Entry 4Q4Z (X-ray diffraction, 2.90 A resolution); this record covers chains A and C of the 8 polymer chains in the assembly.

[Chain A]
Protein: DNA-directed RNA polymerase subunit alpha
From: Thermus thermophilus
Notes: EC 2.7.7.6
UniProt: Q9Z9H6 (RPOA_THETH); residues 1-315 here = UniProt positions 1-315
Chain sequence (315 residues; numbered 1 to 315; the number before each row is that of its first residue):
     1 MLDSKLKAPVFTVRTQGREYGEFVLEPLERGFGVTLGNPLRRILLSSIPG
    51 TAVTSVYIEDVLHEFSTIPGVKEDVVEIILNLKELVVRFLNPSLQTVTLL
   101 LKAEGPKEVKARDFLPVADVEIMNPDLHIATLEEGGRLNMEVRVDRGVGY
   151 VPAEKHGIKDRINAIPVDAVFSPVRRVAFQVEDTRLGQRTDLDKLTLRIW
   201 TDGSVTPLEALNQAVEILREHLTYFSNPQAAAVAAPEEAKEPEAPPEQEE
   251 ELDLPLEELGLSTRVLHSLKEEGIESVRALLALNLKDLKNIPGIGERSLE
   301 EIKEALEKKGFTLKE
Unresolved in the structure: 1-3, 235-315

[Chain C]
Protein: DNA-directed RNA polymerase subunit beta
From: Thermus thermophilus
Notes: EC 2.7.7.6
UniProt: Q8RQE9 (RPOB_THET8); numbering as in UniProt (aligned over 1-1119)
Chain sequence (1119 residues; each row starts with the number of its first residue):
     1 MEIKRFGRIREVIPLPPLTEIQVESYRRALQADVPPEKRENVGIQAAFRE
    51 TFPIEEEDKGKGGLVLDFLEYRLGEPPFPQDECREKDLTYQAPLYARLQL
   101 IHKDTGLIKEDEVFLGHIPLMTEDGSFIINGADRVIVSQIHRSPGVYFTP
   151 DPARPGRYIASIIPLPKRGPWIDLEVEPNGVVSMKVNKRKFPLVLLLRVL
   201 GYDQETLARELGAYGELVQGLMDESVFAMRPEEALIRLFTLLRPGDPPKR
   251 DKAVAYVYGLIADPRRYDLGEAGRYKAEEKLGIRLSGRTLARFEDGEFKD
   301 EVFLPTLRYLFALTAGVPGHEVDDIDHLGNRRIRTVGELMTDQFRVGLAR
   351 LARGVRERMLMGSEDSLTPAKLVNSRPLEAAIREFFSRSQLSQFKDETNP
   401 LSSLRHKRRISALGPGGLTRERAGFDVRDVHRTHYGRICPVETPEGANIG
   451 LITSLAAYARVDELGFIRTPYRRVVGGVVTDEVVYMTATEEDRYTIAQAN
   501 TPLEGNRIAAERVVARRKGEPVIVSPEEVEFMDVSPKQVFSVNTNLIPFL
   551 EHDDANRALMGSNMQTQAVPLIRAQAPVVMTGLEERVVRDSLAALYAEED
   601 GEVAKVDGNRIVVRYEDGRLVEYPLRRFYRSNQGTALDQRPRVVVGQRVR
   651 KGDLLADGPASENGFLALGQNVLVAIMPFDGYNFEDAIVISEELLKRDFY
   701 TSIHIERYEIEARDTKLGPERITRDIPHLSEAALRDLDEEGVVRIGAEVK
   751 PGDILVGRTSFKGESEPTPEERLLRSIFGEKARDVKDTSLRVPPGEGGIV
   801 VRTVRLRRGDPGVELKPGVREVVRVYVAQKRKLQVGDKLANRHGNKGVVA
   851 KILPVEDMPHLPDGTPVDVILNPLGVPSRMNLGQILETHLGLAGYFLGQR
   901 YISPIFDGAKEPEIKELLAQAFEVYFGKRKGEGFGVDKREVEVLRRAEKL
   951 GLVTPGKTPEEQLKELFLQGKVVLYDGRTGEPIEGPIVVGQMFIMKLYHM
  1001 VEDKMHARSTGPYSLITQQPLGGKAQFGGQRFGEMEVWALEAYGAAHTLQ
  1051 EMLTLKSDDIEGRNAAYEAIIKGEDVPEPSVPESFRVLVKELQALALDVQ
  1101 TLDEKDNPVDIFEGLASKR
Unresolved in the structure: 57-62, 1119
Small-molecule neighbours:
  - CMPcPP (2TM; 5'-O-[(S)-hydroxy{[(S)-hydroxy(phosphonooxy)phosphoryl]methyl}phosphoryl]cytidine): Glu-445, Arg-557, Arg-879
  - ATP (adenosine-5'-triphosphate): Gln-567, Lys-838, Lys-846, His-999, Lys-1004

[Interface between chain A and chain C]
Pairs across the interface - 81 pairs, chain A then chain C:
  Glu-22(A) / Phe-934(C)
  Val-34(A) / Arg-939(C)
  Val-34(A) / Thr-979(C)
  Asn-38(A) / Gly-977(C)  hydrogen bond (side chain-backbone)
  Asn-38(A) / Arg-978(C)
  Asn-38(A) / Thr-979(C)  hydrogen bond (side chain-backbone)
  Asn-38(A) / Gly-980(C)  hydrogen bond (side chain-backbone)
  Arg-41(A) / His-860(C)  hydrogen bond
  Arg-41(A) / Gly-864(C)
  Arg-42(A) / Glu-856(C)  hydrogen bond (side chain-backbone)
  Arg-42(A) / Asp-857(C)  salt bridge
  Arg-42(A) / Gly-977(C)  hydrogen bond (side chain-backbone)
  Arg-42(A) / Arg-978(C)
  Ser-46(A) / Glu-856(C)
  Leu-62(A) / Ile-745(C)  hydrophobic
  Leu-62(A) / Gly-746(C)
  His-63(A) / Ile-745(C)
  His-63(A) / Gly-746(C)
  His-63(A) / Ile-799(C)
  His-63(A) / Val-800(C)
  His-63(A) / Val-801(C)
  Glu-64(A) / Lys-830(C)  salt bridge
  Phe-65(A) / Phe-628(C)
  Phe-65(A) / Ile-703(C)  hydrophobic
  Phe-65(A) / Ile-799(C)  hydrophobic
  Phe-65(A) / Val-801(C)  hydrophobic
  Phe-65(A) / Ala-828(C)
  Thr-67(A) / Asn-609(C)  hydrogen bond
  Thr-67(A) / Arg-627(C)
  Ile-68(A) / Asp-607(C)
  Pro-69(A) / Asp-607(C)
  Gly-70(A) / Asp-607(C)  hydrogen bond (backbone-side chain)
  Val-71(A) / Asp-607(C)  hydrogen bond (backbone-side chain)
  Val-71(A) / Gly-608(C)  hydrogen bond (backbone-backbone)
  Lys-72(A) / Val-606(C)
  Lys-72(A) / Gly-608(C)
  Lys-72(A) / Pro-641(C)
  Lys-72(A) / Arg-642(C)
  Lys-72(A) / Val-643(C)  hydrogen bond (side chain-backbone)
  Lys-72(A) / Val-644(C)
  Asp-74(A) / Arg-627(C)  salt bridge
  Asp-74(A) / Arg-640(C)
  Leu-80(A) / Arg-573(C)
  Leu-80(A) / Asp-698(C)
  Lys-83(A) / Lys-696(C)  hydrogen bond (side chain-backbone)
  Lys-83(A) / Asp-698(C)  salt bridge
  Glu-133(A) / Lys-605(C)
  Glu-133(A) / Val-606(C)  hydrogen bond (side chain-backbone)
  Glu-133(A) / Arg-610(C)  salt bridge
  Tyr-150(A) / Glu-692(C)
  Tyr-150(A) / Leu-695(C)
  Tyr-150(A) / Lys-696(C)
  Tyr-150(A) / Lys-832(C)  hydrogen bond
  Ile-162(A) / Arg-744(C)
  Asn-163(A) / Arg-744(C)
  Asp-168(A) / Asp-698(C)
  Asp-168(A) / Lys-832(C)  salt bridge
  Arg-176(A) / Asp-863(C)  salt bridge
  Arg-176(A) / Gly-864(C)
  Arg-176(A) / Thr-865(C)  hydrogen bond
  Val-177(A) / Gly-864(C)
  Ala-178(A) / Pro-862(C)
  Ala-178(A) / Asp-863(C)
  Ala-178(A) / Gly-864(C)
  Phe-179(A) / Asp-937(C)
  Phe-179(A) / Arg-939(C)  hydrogen bond (backbone-side chain)
  Gln-180(A) / Arg-929(C)
  Gln-180(A) / Gly-935(C)  hydrogen bond (side chain-backbone)
  Gln-180(A) / Asp-937(C)
  Val-181(A) / Asp-937(C)  hydrogen bond (backbone-side chain)
  Val-181(A) / Lys-938(C)  hydrogen bond (backbone-backbone)
  Val-181(A) / Arg-939(C)
  Glu-182(A) / Phe-934(C)
  Glu-182(A) / Gly-935(C)  hydrogen bond (side chain-backbone)
  Asp-183(A) / Lys-938(C)  salt bridge
  Asp-191(A) / Lys-938(C)  salt bridge
  Leu-192(A) / Lys-938(C)  hydrogen bond (backbone-side chain)
  Asp-193(A) / Lys-938(C)  salt bridge
  Thr-196(A) / Phe-934(C)
  Arg-198(A) / Glu-932(C)  salt bridge
  Arg-198(A) / Phe-934(C)
Also at the interface, not in a pair above, chain A (44 interface residues in all): Arg-14, Leu-45, Ser-66, Val-76, Pro-152, Val-170, Trp-200
Also at the interface, not in a pair above, chain C (54 interface residues in all): Ile-572, Val-645, Arg-697, Gln-829, Val-855, Val-936, Asp-976, Glu-981

[Summary]
44 residues of chain A face 54 of chain C across their interface; the contacts include 21 hydrogen bonds and
11 salt bridges. Polar contacts include Arg-42(A)/Asp-857(C), Glu-64(A)/Lys-830(C) and Asp-74(A)/Arg-627(C).
Bound to chain C: ATP and CMPcPP.
Chain A is DNA-directed RNA polymerase subunit alpha and chain C is DNA-directed RNA polymerase subunit beta,
both from Thermus thermophilus; the structure, Thermus thermophilus RNA polymerase de novo transcription
initiation complex, was determined by X-ray diffraction, deposited together with 4Q5S.
